PDB entry 6YD0 | X-ray diffraction, 1.95 A resolution | chains D and G of the 4 polymer chains in the assembly

== Chain D ==
Name: Methane monooxygenase component A alpha chain
Source organism: Methylosinus trichosporium OB3b
Notes: EC 1.14.13.25
Reference sequence: P27353 (MEMA_METTR); residues 1-526 here = UniProt positions 1-526
Chain sequence (526 residues; each row starts with the number of its first residue):
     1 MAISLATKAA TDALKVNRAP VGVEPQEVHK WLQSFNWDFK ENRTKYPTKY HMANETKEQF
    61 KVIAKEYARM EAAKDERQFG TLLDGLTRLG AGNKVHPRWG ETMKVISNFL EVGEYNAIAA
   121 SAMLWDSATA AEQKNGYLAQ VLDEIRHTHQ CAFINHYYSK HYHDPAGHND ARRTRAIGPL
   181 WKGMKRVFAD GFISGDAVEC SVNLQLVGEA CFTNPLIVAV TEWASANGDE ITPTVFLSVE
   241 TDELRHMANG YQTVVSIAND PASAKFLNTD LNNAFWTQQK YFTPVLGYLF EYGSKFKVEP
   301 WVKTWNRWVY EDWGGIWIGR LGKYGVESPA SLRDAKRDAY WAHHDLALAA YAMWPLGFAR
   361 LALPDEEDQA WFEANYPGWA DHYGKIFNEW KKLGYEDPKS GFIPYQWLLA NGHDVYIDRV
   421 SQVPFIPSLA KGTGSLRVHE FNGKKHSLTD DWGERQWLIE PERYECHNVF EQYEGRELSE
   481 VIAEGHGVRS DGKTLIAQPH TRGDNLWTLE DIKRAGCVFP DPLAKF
Disordered / not traced: 1-11
Ion coordination: Fe ion site 1: E114, E144, H147; Fe ion site 2: E144, E209, E243, H246
UniProt features mapped onto this chain:
  - active site: C151
  - binding site (Fe cation): E114, E144, H147, E209, E243, H246
From the paper describing this entry:
  - conformationally variable residues (helix shift, loop rearrangement, side-chain flip): L110, T213 to W223, F236 to Q252, V302 to W341, S428 to S435
  - contacts within the chain: T213-E240 (hydrogen bond)
  - Fe ion coordination: E114, E144, H147, E209, E243, H246

== Chain G ==
Name: Methane monooxygenase regulatory protein B
Source organism: Methylosinus trichosporium OB3b
Reference sequence: P27356 (MMOB_METTR); residue numbers follow UniProt; this construct covers 1-138
Chain sequence (138 residues; row label = number of the first residue in the row):
     1 MSSAHNAYNA GIMQKTGKAF ADEFFAEENQ VVHESNAVVL VLMKSDEIDA IIEDIVLKGG
    61 KAKNPSIVVE DKAGFWWIKA DGAIEIDAAE AGELLGKPFS VYDLLINVSS TVGRAYTLGT
   121 KFTITSELMG LDRALTDI
Disordered / not traced: 1-2
From the paper describing this entry:
  - conformationally variable residues (domain motion, order/disorder transition): M1 to S35, N36 to D81, G82 to S126, E127 to I138

== Chain D / chain G interface ==
Pairs across the interface - 125 pairs, chain D then chain G:
  Q26(D) with Y102(G), hydrogen bond; L118(G); G119(G), hydrogen bond (side chain-backbone); I138(G)
  K30(D) with D137(G); I138(G), hydrogen bond (side chain-backbone)
  K57(D) with L135(G); D137(G), salt bridge
  E58(D) with L135(G)
  Q59(D) with A115(G), hydrogen bond (side chain-backbone); Y116(G); T117(G), hydrogen bond (backbone-backbone); L135(G)
  F60(D) with A115(G); T117(G)
  K61(D) with Y102(G), hydrogen bond (backbone-side chain); T117(G), hydrogen bond (backbone-side chain); L118(G); T136(G), hydrogen bond (side chain-backbone); D137(G), salt bridge
  E66(D) with Y102(G)
  R69(D) with S100(G); Y102(G); D103(G), salt bridge
  M70(D) with Y102(G)
  A73(D) with I106(G), hydrophobic
  K74(D) with L105(G); I106(G)
  R77(D) with S45(G); E47(G), salt bridge; N107(G)
  N214(D) with S110(G), hydrogen bond; V112(G)
  V218(D) with F75(G)
  T221(D) with F75(G)
  E222(D) with K72(G)
  L237(D) with M43(G), hydrophobic; G74(G); S109(G), hydrogen bond (backbone-side chain)
  S238(D) with M43(G)
  E240(D) with S109(G)
  T241(D) with M43(G); L105(G); I106(G); V108(G); S109(G)
  L244(D) with V108(G); S109(G); S110(G); T111(G)
  M247(D) with S110(G); T111(G)
  Y251(D) with R114(G); L128(G); M129(G), hydrogen bond (side chain-backbone); L131(G)
  V255(D) with G130(G); L131(G), hydrophobic
  A258(D) with L131(G), hydrophobic
  E299(D) with Y8(G), hydrogen bond
  V302(D) with F20(G), hydrophobic; F24(G), hydrophobic
  K303(D) with M13(G), hydrogen bond (side chain-backbone); K15(G), hydrogen bond (side chain-backbone); T16(G); F20(G)
  N306(D) with I12(G); M13(G); F24(G)
  R307(D) with Y8(G), hydrogen bond (side chain-backbone); M13(G); W77(G); K79(G)
  W308(D) with Y8(G); V41(G), hydrophobic; W77(G); V112(G), hydrophobic
  Y310(D) with N29(G), hydrogen bond (side chain-backbone); V31(G), hydrogen bond (side chain-backbone); H33(G), hydrogen bond
  E311(D) with I12(G)
  D312(D) with V39(G); K79(G), salt bridge; V112(G)
  G314(D) with V32(G)
  G315(D) with H33(G); E34(G); S35(G), hydrogen bond (backbone-backbone)
  I316(D) with S35(G); A37(G); V39(G), hydrophobic; V112(G); G113(G); R114(G), hydrogen bond (backbone-side chain)
  W317(D) with V112(G); G113(G); R114(G)
  G319(D) with V32(G); E34(G)
  R320(D) with E34(G), salt bridge; S35(G); N36(G); R114(G); S126(G), hydrogen bond (side chain-backbone); E127(G); L128(G)
  K323(D) with D132(G), salt bridge
  Y324(D) with L131(G), hydrophobic; D132(G), hydrogen bond
  S328(D) with V31(G); V32(G), hydrogen bond (side chain-backbone)
  L332(D) with Q30(G); V32(G), hydrophobic
  R333(D) with E27(G), salt bridge; Q30(G)
  K336(D) with F24(G), hydrogen bond (side chain-backbone); F25(G); N29(G), hydrogen bond (side chain-backbone); Q30(G)
  R337(D) with F25(G)
  Y340(D) with A21(G); F25(G), hydrophobic
  A374(D) with G17(G)
  P377(D) with G17(G); K18(G)
Interface residues without a listed pair, chain D (61 interface residues in all): P25, E27, V62, E132, T304, W305, W313, I318, L321, A339
Interface residues without a listed pair, chain G (65 interface residues in all): A7, E28, V38, V101, F122
From the paper, about this interface:
  - residue pairs: N214(D)-S110(G) (hydrogen bond), V218(D)-F75(G), E240(D)-S109(G)
  - interface residues, chain G: I12(G), M13(G), F20(G), F24(G), F25(G), Q30(G), S109(G), T111(G)

== Overview ==
The interface between chain D and chain G involves 61 residues on one side and 65 on the other, with 25
hydrogen bonds and 8 salt bridges. Among the polar pairs are K57(D)-D137(G), K61(D)-D137(G) and
R69(D)-D103(G). The authors report a hydrogen bond between N214(D) and S110(G); contacts between V218(D) and
F75(G) and E240(D) and S109(G). The paper reports interface residues I12(G), M13(G) and F20(G) among others;
Fe ion coordination by E114(D), E144(D) and H147(D) among others.
Chain D is Methane monooxygenase component A alpha chain and chain G is Methane monooxygenase regulatory
protein B, both from Methylosinus trichosporium OB3b; the structure, XFEL structure of the Soluble methane
monooxygenase hydroxylase and regulatory subunit complex, from Methylosinus trichosporium OB3b ..., was
determined by X-ray diffraction (same publication as 6YDI, 6YDU and 6YY3).
